PDB entry 1MVA | X-ray diffraction, 3.00 A resolution | chains B and C of the 3 polymer chains in the assembly

[Chain B (and C)]
Protein: Bacteriophage MS2 capsid
Organism: Enterobacterio phage MS2
Notes: chain C of this document is another copy of the same molecule, construct and numbering; everything in this record applies to it too
Reference sequence: P03612 (COAT_BPMS2); numbering as in UniProt (aligned over 1-129)
Sequence (129 residues; row label = number of the first residue in the row):
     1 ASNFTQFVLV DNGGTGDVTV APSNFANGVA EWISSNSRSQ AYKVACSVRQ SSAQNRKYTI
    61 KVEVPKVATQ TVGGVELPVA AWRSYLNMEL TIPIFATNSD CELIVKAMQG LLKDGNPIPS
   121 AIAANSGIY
Differences from the reference sequence: engineered mutation Ala45 (Thr in P03612)

[How chain B and chain C interact]
Pairs across the interface - 17 pairs, chain B then chain C:
  Ala1(B) - Gln6(C)  hydrogen bond (backbone-side chain)
  Asn27(B) - Phe25(C)
  Gly28(B) - Phe25(C)
  Val48(B) - Ser23(C)
  Val48(B) - Asn24(C)  hydrogen bond (backbone-side chain)
  Gln50(B) - Arg38(C)  hydrogen bond
  Ile94(B) - Ser37(C)
  Ile94(B) - Arg38(C)  hydrogen bond (backbone-backbone)
  Ile94(B) - Ser39(C)  hydrogen bond (backbone-backbone)
  Phe95(B) - Ser37(C)  hydrogen bond (backbone-side chain)
  Phe95(B) - Leu77(C)  hydrophobic
  Phe95(B) - Pro78(C)
  Ala96(B) - Ser37(C)
  Thr97(B) - Asn36(C)
  Thr97(B) - Ser37(C)
  Asn98(B) - Ser35(C)  hydrogen bond
  Asn98(B) - Asn36(C)  hydrogen bond (side chain-backbone)
Also at the interface, not in a pair above, chain B (13 interface residues in all): Phe25, Arg49, Arg56
Also at the interface, not in a pair above, chain C (15 interface residues in all): Phe4, Ala26, Asn27, Val79

[Summary]
13 residues of chain B and 15 residues of chain C are in contact; the contacts include 8 hydrogen bonds. Polar
pairs include Ala1(B)-Gln6(C), Val48(B)-Asn24(C) and Gln50(B)-Arg38(C).
Both chains are Bacteriophage MS2 capsid (Enterobacterio phage MS2). Entry 1MVA (Structure of a protein capsid
of the T45A mutant of phage MS2) was determined by X-ray diffraction together with 1AQ3, 1AQ4 and 1MVB from
the same study.
